8JNK - chains I and M of the 8 polymer chains in the assembly; structure by X-ray diffraction, 2.69 A resolution.

# Chain I
Name: Synthetic antibody heavy chain
From: Homo sapiens
Notes: antibody fragment or engineered binder
Amino-acid sequence (216 residues; numbered 1 to 222; 6 numbers in that range are skipped by the numbering (no residue carries them; nothing is unmodelled there); the number before each row is that of its first residue):
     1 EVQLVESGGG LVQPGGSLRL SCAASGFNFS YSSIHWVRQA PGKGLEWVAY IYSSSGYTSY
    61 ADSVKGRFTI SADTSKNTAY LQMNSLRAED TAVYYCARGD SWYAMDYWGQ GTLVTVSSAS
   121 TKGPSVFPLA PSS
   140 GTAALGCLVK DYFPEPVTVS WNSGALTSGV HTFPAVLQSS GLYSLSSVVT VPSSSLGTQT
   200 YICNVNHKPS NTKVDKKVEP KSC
Unresolved in the structure: 221-222
Disulfides: Cys-22/Cys-96, Cys-146/Cys-202

# Chain M
Name: Synthetic antibody light chain
From: Homo sapiens
Notes: antibody fragment or engineered binder
Amino-acid sequence (217 residues; each row starts with the number of its first residue):
     1 SDIQMTQSPS SLSASVGDRV TITCRASQSV SSAVAWYQQK PGKAPKLLIY SASSLYSGVP
    61 SRFSGSRSGT DFTLTISSLQ PEDFATYYCQ QPSYIYYPVT FGQGTKVEIK RTVAAPSVFI
   121 FPPSDSQLKS GTASVVCLLN NFYPREAKVQ WKVDNALQSG NSQESVTEQD SKDSTYSLSS
   181 TLTLSKADYE KHKVYACEVT HQGLSSPVTK SFNRGEC
Unresolved in the structure: 1-2, 217
Disulfides: Cys-24/Cys-89, Cys-137/Cys-197

# How chain I and chain M interact
Residue-residue contacts (91; chain I residue first):
  Val-37(I) / Phe-101(M)  hydrophobic
  Gln-39(I) / Gln-39(M)  hydrogen bond
  Gln-39(I) / Tyr-88(M)  hydrogen bond
  Gly-42(I) / Ser-8(M)
  Gly-42(I) / Pro-9(M)
  Lys-43(I) / Gln-4(M)  hydrogen bond
  Lys-43(I) / Thr-6(M)  hydrogen bond (side chain-backbone)
  Lys-43(I) / Gln-7(M)
  Lys-43(I) / Ser-8(M)
  Lys-43(I) / Tyr-88(M)
  Gly-44(I) / Thr-6(M)  hydrogen bond (backbone-side chain)
  Gly-44(I) / Gln-7(M)  hydrogen bond (backbone-backbone)
  Gly-44(I) / Tyr-88(M)
  Leu-45(I) / Thr-6(M)
  Leu-45(I) / Pro-45(M)  hydrophobic
  Leu-45(I) / Tyr-88(M)
  Leu-45(I) / Phe-101(M)
  Glu-46(I) / Met-5(M)
  Glu-46(I) / Thr-6(M)
  Trp-47(I) / Pro-98(M)  hydrophobic
  Trp-47(I) / Val-99(M)
  Trp-47(I) / Phe-101(M)
  Tyr-50(I) / Tyr-96(M)  hydrogen bond (side chain-backbone)
  Tyr-50(I) / Tyr-97(M)  hydrogen bond (side chain-backbone)
  Tyr-50(I) / Val-99(M)  hydrophobic
  Tyr-52(I) / Ile-95(M)
  Tyr-52(I) / Tyr-96(M)  hydrogen bond (side chain-backbone)
  Tyr-57(I) / Tyr-96(M)  hydrogen bond (side chain-backbone)
  Ser-59(I) / Tyr-97(M)
  Ser-59(I) / Pro-98(M)
  Ser-63(I) / Met-5(M)
  Glu-89(I) / Ile-3(M)
  Tyr-95(I) / Gln-39(M)  hydrogen bond
  Tyr-95(I) / Lys-43(M)
  Tyr-95(I) / Ala-44(M)  hydrophobic
  Trp-102(I) / Ala-33(M)  hydrophobic
  Trp-102(I) / Ser-93(M)  hydrogen bond (side chain-backbone)
  Trp-102(I) / Ile-95(M)
  Tyr-103(I) / Ala-33(M)
  Tyr-103(I) / Val-34(M)
  Tyr-103(I) / Tyr-37(M)  hydrogen bond (backbone-side chain)
  Tyr-103(I) / Ser-51(M)  hydrogen bond (side chain-backbone)
  Tyr-103(I) / Gln-90(M)  hydrogen bond (backbone-side chain)
  Tyr-103(I) / Ser-93(M)
  Ala-104(I) / Tyr-37(M)
  Ala-104(I) / Tyr-50(M)  hydrophobic
  Met-105(I) / Tyr-37(M)  hydrogen bond (backbone-side chain)
  Met-105(I) / Leu-47(M)
  Met-105(I) / Gln-90(M)
  Met-105(I) / Phe-101(M)  hydrophobic
  Asp-106(I) / Tyr-56(M)
  Trp-108(I) / Tyr-37(M)  hydrophobic
  Trp-108(I) / Pro-45(M)
  Gly-109(I) / Ala-44(M)
  Gln-110(I) / Gly-42(M)
  Gln-110(I) / Lys-43(M)
  Gln-110(I) / Ala-44(M)  hydrogen bond (side chain-backbone)
  Phe-127(I) / Ser-124(M)
  Phe-127(I) / Ser-126(M)
  Phe-127(I) / Gln-127(M)
  Pro-128(I) / Ser-124(M)
  Leu-129(I) / Phe-121(M)
  Leu-129(I) / Val-136(M)  hydrophobic
  Ala-130(I) / Phe-121(M)
  Thr-141(I) / Phe-119(M)
  Ala-143(I) / Phe-119(M)  hydrophobic
  Ala-143(I) / Phe-121(M)
  Leu-144(I) / Phe-121(M)  hydrophobic
  Leu-147(I) / Ser-134(M)
  Lys-149(I) / Gln-127(M)
  Lys-149(I) / Ser-134(M)  hydrogen bond
  Lys-149(I) / Thr-183(M)
  His-170(I) / Asn-140(M)  hydrogen bond
  His-170(I) / Asn-141(M)  hydrogen bond
  His-170(I) / Thr-167(M)
  His-170(I) / Ser-177(M)  hydrogen bond
  Phe-172(I) / Leu-138(M)  hydrophobic
  Phe-172(I) / Ser-165(M)
  Phe-172(I) / Thr-167(M)
  Phe-172(I) / Ser-177(M)
  Phe-172(I) / Leu-178(M)
  Phe-172(I) / Ser-179(M)
  Pro-173(I) / Ser-165(M)  hydrogen bond (backbone-side chain)
  Pro-173(I) / Val-166(M)
  Val-175(I) / Gln-163(M)
  Leu-176(I) / Gln-163(M)  hydrogen bond (backbone-side chain)
  Gln-177(I) / Gln-163(M)
  Ser-185(I) / Ser-179(M)  hydrogen bond
  Val-187(I) / Leu-138(M)  hydrophobic
  Thr-189(I) / Asn-140(M)
  Lys-215(I) / Ser-126(M)
Also at the interface, not in a pair above, chain I (49 interface residues in all): His-35, Arg-38, Tyr-60, Tyr-107, Gly-140, Thr-171, Ala-174
Also at the interface, not in a pair above, chain M (50 interface residues in all): Ala-35, Tyr-94, Thr-132, Glu-164

# Summary
The interface between chain I and chain M involves 49 residues on one side and 50 on the other; the contacts
include 24 hydrogen bonds. Among the polar pairs are Gln-39(I)/Gln-39(M), Gln-39(I)/Tyr-88(M) and
Lys-43(I)/Gln-4(M).
Chain I is Synthetic antibody heavy chain and chain M is Synthetic antibody light chain, both from Homo
sapiens; the structure, Crystal structure of human ALKBH3 bound to ssDNA through active site crosslink, was
determined by X-ray diffraction (same publication as 8JNR).
